PDB entry 5MPC | electron microscopy, 7.70 A resolution (low resolution: residue-level contacts below are approximate; hydrogen-bond / salt-bridge calls are withheld) | chains I and J of the 48 polymer chains in the assembly

== Chain I ==
Molecule: 26S protease regulatory subunit 4 homolog
Organism: Saccharomyces cerevisiae (strain ATCC 204508 / S288c)
UniProtKB: P40327 (PRS4_YEAST); numbering as in UniProt (aligned over 1-437)
Sequence (437 residues; numbered 1 to 437; the number before each row is that of its first residue):
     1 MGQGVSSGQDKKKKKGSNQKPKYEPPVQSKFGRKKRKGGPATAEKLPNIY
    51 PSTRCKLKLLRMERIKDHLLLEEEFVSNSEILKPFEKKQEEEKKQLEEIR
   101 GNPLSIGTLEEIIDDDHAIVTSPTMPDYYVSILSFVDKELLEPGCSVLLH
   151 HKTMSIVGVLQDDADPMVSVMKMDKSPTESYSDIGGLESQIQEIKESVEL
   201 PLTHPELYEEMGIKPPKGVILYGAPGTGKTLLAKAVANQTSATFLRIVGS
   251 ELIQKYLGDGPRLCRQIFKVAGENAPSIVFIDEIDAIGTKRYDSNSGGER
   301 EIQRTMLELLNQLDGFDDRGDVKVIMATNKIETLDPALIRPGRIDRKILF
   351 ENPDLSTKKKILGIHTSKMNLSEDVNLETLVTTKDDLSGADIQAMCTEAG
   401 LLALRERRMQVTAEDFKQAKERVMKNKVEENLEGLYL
Unresolved in the structure: 1-52
Bound ions: Mg2+: Thr230 (together with ATP)
Residues lining bound ligands:
  - ATP (adenosine-5'-triphosphate), molecule 1: Ile184, Gly186, Leu187, Ala224, Pro225, Gly226, Thr227, Gly228, Lys229, Thr230, Leu231, Leu232, Pro353, Ile361, Gly389, Ala390, Gln393
  - ATP, molecule 2: Asp314, Phe316, Asp318, Arg343
Curated features (UniProtKB/Swiss-Prot):
  - binding site (ATP): Gly223 to Thr230
  - lipidation: Gly2 (N-myristoyl glycine)
  - cross-link (Glycyl lysine isopeptide (Lys-Gly)): Lys234 (interchain with G-Cter in ubiquitin), Lys255 (interchain with G-Cter in ubiquitin), Lys290 (interchain with G-Cter in ubiquitin)
  - mutagenesis: Lys229 (K229Q: 73% loss of ATPase activity)

== Chain J ==
Molecule: 26S protease regulatory subunit 8 homolog
Organism: Saccharomyces cerevisiae (strain ATCC 204508 / S288c)
UniProtKB: Q01939 (PRS8_YEAST); numbering as in UniProt (aligned over 1-405)
Sequence (405 residues; numbered 1 to 405; the number before each row is that of its first residue):
     1 MTAAVTSSNIVLETHESGIKPYFEQKIQETELKIRSKTENVRRLEAQRNA
    51 LNDKVRFIKDELRLLQEPGSYVGEVIKIVSDKKVLVKVQPEGKYIVDVAK
   101 DINVKDLKASQRVCLRSDSYMLHKVLENKADPLVSLMMVEKVPDSTYDMV
   151 GGLTKQIKEIKEVIELPVKHPELFESLGIAQPKGVILYGPPGTGKTLLAR
   201 AVAHHTDCKFIRVSGAELVQKYIGEGSRMVRELFVMAREHAPSIIFMDEI
   251 DSIGSTRVEGSGGGDSEVQRTMLELLNQLDGFETSKNIKIIMATNRLDIL
   301 DPALLRPGRIDRKIEFPPPSVAARAEILRIHSRKMNLTRGINLRKVAEKM
   351 NGCSGADVKGVCTEAGMYALRERRIHVTQEDFELAVGKVMNKNQETAISV
   401 AKLFK
Unresolved in the structure: 1-12
Bound ions: Mg2+: Thr196 (together with ATP)
Residues lining bound ligands:
  - ATP (adenosine-5'-triphosphate), molecule 1: Met149, Val150, Pro190, Pro191, Gly192, Thr193, Gly194, Lys195, Thr196, Leu197, Ile250, Asn295, Ile327, His331, Gly355, Ala356, Lys359
  - ATP, molecule 2: Arg270, Glu274, Pro307, Gly308, Arg309
Curated features (UniProtKB/Swiss-Prot):
  - binding site (ATP): Gly189 to Thr196
  - modified residue: Thr2 (N-acetylthreonine)

== How chain I and chain J interact ==
Residue-residue contacts (94; chain I residue first):
  Arg100(I) - Lys83(J)
  Asn102(I) - Lys83(J)
  Asn102(I) - Ile95(J)
  Asn102(I) - Val96(J)
  Asn102(I) - Asp97(J)
  Pro103(I) - Tyr94(J)
  Pro103(I) - Ile95(J)
  Pro103(I) - Ser119(J)
  Pro103(I) - Tyr120(J)
  Leu104(I) - Tyr94(J)
  Leu104(I) - Ile95(J)
  Ser105(I) - Tyr94(J)
  Ile106(I) - Lys93(J)
  Leu148(I) - Ile95(J)
  Leu160(I) - Lys77(J)
  Leu160(I) - Asp81(J)
  Gln161(I) - Leu85(J)
  Gln161(I) - Ile95(J)
  Ala164(I) - Lys77(J)
  Ala164(I) - Lys93(J)
  Asp165(I) - Lys93(J)
  Pro166(I) - Ile76(J)
  Val170(I) - Arg231(J)
  Lys175(I) - Leu279(J)
  Thr178(I) - Asp280(J)
  Pro225(I) - Pro307(J)
  Lys234(I) - Asn277(J)
  Lys234(I) - Gln278(J)
  Lys234(I) - Asp280(J)
  Arg246(I) - Arg231(J)
  Arg246(I) - Gln278(J)
  Val248(I) - Arg231(J)
  Val248(I) - Thr271(J)
  Val248(I) - Leu275(J)
  Val248(I) - Gln278(J)
  Ser250(I) - Ser227(J)
  Glu251(I) - Arg228(J)
  Glu251(I) - Arg231(J)
  Ile253(I) - Glu267(J)
  Gln254(I) - Glu225(J)
  Lys255(I) - Glu225(J)
  Tyr256(I) - Gly224(J)
  Tyr256(I) - Glu225(J)
  Tyr256(I) - Arg228(J)
  Leu263(I) - Arg228(J)
  Asp282(I) - Glu274(J)
  Asp282(I) - Gln278(J)
  Glu283(I) - Arg270(J)
  Glu283(I) - Thr271(J)
  Ala286(I) - Glu267(J)
  Lys290(I) - Ser261(J)
  Lys290(I) - Ser266(J)
  Lys290(I) - Glu267(J)
  Lys290(I) - Arg270(J)
  Arg291(I) - Gly263(J)
  Arg291(I) - Gly264(J)
  Arg291(I) - Glu267(J)
  Tyr292(I) - Leu218(J)
  Tyr292(I) - Ser227(J)
  Tyr292(I) - Gly264(J)
  Tyr292(I) - Glu267(J)
  Tyr292(I) - Val268(J)
  Asp293(I) - Gly263(J)
  Asp293(I) - Gly264(J)
  Asn329(I) - Arg270(J)
  Asn329(I) - Arg306(J)
  His365(I) - Ile179(J)
  Lys368(I) - Glu175(J)
  Gln393(I) - Ala180(J)
  Gln393(I) - Lys183(J)
  Cys396(I) - Ile179(J)
  Thr397(I) - Ile179(J)
  Thr397(I) - Ala180(J)
  Thr397(I) - Gln181(J)
  Thr397(I) - Pro182(J)
  Glu398(I) - Arg312(J)
  Leu401(I) - Glu162(J)
  Leu401(I) - Val163(J)
  Leu401(I) - Phe174(J)
  Leu401(I) - Arg312(J)
  Leu404(I) - Glu162(J)
  Arg405(I) - Glu159(J)
  Met409(I) - Leu177(J)
  Gln410(I) - Leu177(J)
  Arg422(I) - Arg312(J)
  Asn426(I) - Tyr188(J)
  Asn426(I) - Lys313(J)
  Lys427(I) - Ile310(J)
  Glu430(I) - Leu297(J)
  Glu430(I) - Leu305(J)
  Glu430(I) - Lys313(J)
  Asn431(I) - Leu305(J)
  Asn431(I) - Arg306(J)
  Asn431(I) - Pro307(J)
Other interface residues (no listed pair), chain I (58 interface residues in all): Ile247, Asp259, Leu334, Met369, Ser388, Ala390, Ala394, Glu429
Other interface residues (no listed pair), chain J (59 interface residues in all): Val79, Asp118, Lys158, Ser176, Gly178, Leu304, Gly308, Asp311

== In short ==
58 residues of chain I face 59 of chain J across their interface. One ATP molecule is bound between chain I
and chain J. Chain I binds ATP. Bound to chain J: ATP.
Chain I is 26S protease regulatory subunit 4 homolog and chain J is 26S protease regulatory subunit 8 homolog,
both from Saccharomyces cerevisiae (strain ATCC 204508 / S288c); the structure, 26S proteasome in presence of
BeFx (s4), was determined by electron microscopy, deposited together with 5MP9, 5MPA, 5MPB, 5MPD and 5MPE.
